Entry 8WWL (electron microscopy, 2.78 A resolution); this record covers chains B and C of the 6 polymer chains in the assembly.

[Chain B]
Name: Guanine nucleotide-binding protein G(I)/G(S)/G(T) subunit beta-1
From: Homo sapiens
UniProtKB: P62873 (GBB1_HUMAN); residue numbers follow UniProt; this construct covers 2-340
Amino-acid sequence (376 residues; each row starts with the number of its first residue; numbers below 1 keep their minus sign (Met-9 is residue -9)):
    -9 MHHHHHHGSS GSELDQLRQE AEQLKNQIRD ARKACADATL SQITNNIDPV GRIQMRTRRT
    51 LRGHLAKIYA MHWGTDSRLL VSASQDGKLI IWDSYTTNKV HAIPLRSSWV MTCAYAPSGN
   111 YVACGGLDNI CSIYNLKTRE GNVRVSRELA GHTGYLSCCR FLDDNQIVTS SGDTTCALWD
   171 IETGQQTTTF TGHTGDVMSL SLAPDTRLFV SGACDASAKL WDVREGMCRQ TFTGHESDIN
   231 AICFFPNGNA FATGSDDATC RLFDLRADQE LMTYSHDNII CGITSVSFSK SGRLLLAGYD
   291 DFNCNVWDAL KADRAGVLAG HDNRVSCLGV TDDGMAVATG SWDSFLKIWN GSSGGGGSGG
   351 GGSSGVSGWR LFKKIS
Unresolved in the structure: -9 to 1, 344-366
Differences from the reference sequence: initiating methionine (-9); expression tag (-8 to 1, 341-366)
UniProt features mapped onto this chain:
  - modified residue: Ser2 (N-acetylserine), His266 (Phosphohistidine)
  - natural variant: Leu30 (L30F: In MRD42; uncertain significance), Arg52 (R52G: In MRD42), Gly64 (G64V: In MRD42), Asp76 (D76E: In MRD42; D76G: In MRD42), Gly77 (G77S: In MRD42), Lys78 (K78R: In MRD42), Ile80 (I80N: In MRD42; I80T: In MRD42), His91 (H91R: In MRD42; uncertain significance), Ala92 (A92T: In MRD42), Pro94 (P94S: In MRD42), Leu95 (L95P: In MRD42), Arg96 (R96L: In MRD42), 5 further natural variant entries in UniProt

[Chain C]
Name: Guanine nucleotide-binding protein G(I)/G(S)/G(O) subunit gamma-2
From: Homo sapiens
UniProtKB: P59768 (GBG2_HUMAN); numbering as in UniProt (aligned over 1-71)
Amino-acid sequence (71 residues; numbered 1 to 71; the number before each row is that of its first residue):
     1 MASNNTASIA QARKLVEQLK MEANIDRIKV SKAAADLMAY CEAHAKEDPL LTPVPASENP
    61 FREKKFFCAI L
Unresolved in the structure: 1-5, 63-71
UniProt features mapped onto this chain:
  - modified residue: Ala2 (N-acetylalanine), Cys68 (Cysteine methyl ester)
  - lipidation: Cys68 (S-geranylgeranyl cysteine)

[Interface between chain B and chain C]
Residue-residue contacts - 99 pairs, chain B then chain C:
  Glu3(B) - Ile9(C)
  Leu4(B) - Ser8(C)
  Leu4(B) - Ile9(C)
  Leu4(B) - Ala12(C)  hydrophobic
  Leu7(B) - Ile9(C)  hydrophobic
  Leu7(B) - Arg13(C)
  Leu7(B) - Val16(C)
  Glu10(B) - Val16(C)
  Glu10(B) - Lys20(C)  salt bridge
  Ala11(B) - Leu19(C)
  Leu14(B) - Val16(C)
  Leu14(B) - Leu19(C)  hydrophobic
  Leu14(B) - Lys20(C)
  Lys15(B) - Leu19(C)
  Ile18(B) - Ala23(C)  hydrophobic
  Ile18(B) - Arg27(C)
  Ala21(B) - Arg27(C)
  Ala24(B) - Lys29(C)  hydrogen bond (backbone-side chain)
  Cys25(B) - Ile28(C)
  Cys25(B) - Lys29(C)
  Cys25(B) - Val30(C)  hydrogen bond (backbone-backbone)
  Ala26(B) - Val30(C)  hydrophobic
  Asp27(B) - Lys29(C)
  Asp27(B) - Val30(C)  hydrogen bond (side chain-backbone)
  Asp27(B) - Ser31(C)  hydrogen bond
  Ala28(B) - Val30(C)
  Ala28(B) - Ser31(C)
  Leu30(B) - Ala34(C)  hydrophobic
  Ile33(B) - Ala34(C)  hydrophobic
  Ile33(B) - Met38(C)  hydrophobic
  Thr34(B) - Met38(C)
  Ile37(B) - Met38(C)  hydrophobic
  Val40(B) - Leu51(C)  hydrophobic
  Met45(B) - Leu50(C)  hydrophobic
  Arg48(B) - Phe61(C)
  Arg49(B) - Pro60(C)
  Arg49(B) - Phe61(C)  hydrogen bond (side chain-backbone)
  Ser84(B) - Phe61(C)
  Tyr85(B) - Pro60(C)
  Tyr85(B) - Phe61(C)  hydrophobic
  Cys218(B) - Gln18(C)  hydrogen bond (backbone-side chain)
  Cys218(B) - Glu22(C)
  Arg219(B) - Glu22(C)
  Gln220(B) - Ile25(C)
  Thr221(B) - Glu22(C)  hydrogen bond
  Phe235(B) - Leu37(C)  hydrophobic
  Phe235(B) - Tyr40(C)  hydrophobic
  Phe235(B) - Cys41(C)  hydrophobic
  Pro236(B) - Tyr40(C)
  Asn237(B) - Leu37(C)
  Asn237(B) - Tyr40(C)
  Ala240(B) - Leu37(C)  hydrophobic
  Leu252(B) - Leu37(C)  hydrophobic
  Asp254(B) - Ala33(C)
  Arg256(B) - Asp26(C)
  Arg256(B) - Arg27(C)
  Arg256(B) - Ile28(C)  hydrogen bond (backbone-backbone)
  Arg256(B) - Asp36(C)  salt bridge
  Ala257(B) - Ile28(C)
  Ala257(B) - Ala33(C)  hydrophobic
  Asp258(B) - Ile25(C)
  Asp258(B) - Arg27(C)  salt bridge
  Gln259(B) - Val30(C)
  Leu261(B) - Val30(C)  hydrophobic
  Leu261(B) - Leu37(C)  hydrophobic
  Ser279(B) - Asp48(C)  hydrogen bond
  Lys280(B) - Glu47(C)
  Lys280(B) - Asp48(C)  hydrogen bond (backbone-side chain)
  Ser281(B) - Tyr40(C)
  Ser281(B) - Cys41(C)  hydrogen bond (backbone-side chain)
  Ser281(B) - His44(C)
  Ser281(B) - Asp48(C)  hydrogen bond
  Ser281(B) - Leu51(C)
  Gly282(B) - Cys41(C)
  Arg283(B) - Cys41(C)
  Arg283(B) - Leu51(C)
  Leu284(B) - Leu50(C)
  Leu284(B) - Leu51(C)
  Leu300(B) - Met38(C)  hydrophobic
  Val320(B) - Leu50(C)  hydrophobic
  Asp323(B) - Pro49(C)
  Gly324(B) - Pro49(C)
  Gly324(B) - Leu50(C)  hydrogen bond (backbone-backbone)
  Met325(B) - Pro49(C)  hydrophobic
  Met325(B) - Leu50(C)
  Met325(B) - Val54(C)  hydrophobic
  Met325(B) - Asn59(C)
  Met325(B) - Pro60(C)
  Ala326(B) - Phe61(C)  hydrophobic
  Val327(B) - Leu50(C)  hydrophobic
  Ile338(B) - Phe61(C)  hydrophobic
  Trp339(B) - Leu50(C)
  Asn340(B) - Asn59(C)  hydrogen bond
  Asn340(B) - Phe61(C)
  Gly341(B) - Pro53(C)
  Ser342(B) - Pro53(C)
  Ser343(B) - Pro53(C)  hydrogen bond (side chain-backbone)
  Ser343(B) - Val54(C)  hydrogen bond (side chain-backbone)
  Ser343(B) - Pro55(C)
Other interface residues (no listed pair), chain B (64 interface residues in all): Gln17, Arg22, Ile43, Thr181, Lys209, Met217
Other interface residues (no listed pair), chain C (41 interface residues in all): Lys14, Met21, Ala35, Ala45, Arg62

[Summary]
The interface between chain B and chain C involves 64 residues on one side and 41 on the other, with 16
hydrogen bonds and 3 salt bridges. Polar pairs include Glu10(B)-Lys20(C), Arg256(B)-Asp36(C) and
Asp258(B)-Arg27(C).
Chain B is Guanine nucleotide-binding protein G(I)/G(S)/G(T) subunit beta-1 and chain C is Guanine
nucleotide-binding protein G(I)/G(S)/G(O) subunit gamma-2, both from Homo sapiens; the structure, MCH-MCHR1-Gi
complex, T2 state, was determined by electron microscopy together with 8WWK, 8WWM and 8WWN from the same
study.
